8J86 - chains A and P of the 5 polymer chains in the assembly; structure by electron microscopy, 3.22 A resolution.

Chain A:
Molecule: DNA polymerase
From: Monkeypox virus
UniProt: Q5IXW8 (Q5IXW8_MONPV); residue numbers follow UniProt; this construct covers 1-1006
Sequence (1029 residues; row label = number of the first residue in the row; numbers below 1 keep their minus sign (Met-22 is residue -22)):
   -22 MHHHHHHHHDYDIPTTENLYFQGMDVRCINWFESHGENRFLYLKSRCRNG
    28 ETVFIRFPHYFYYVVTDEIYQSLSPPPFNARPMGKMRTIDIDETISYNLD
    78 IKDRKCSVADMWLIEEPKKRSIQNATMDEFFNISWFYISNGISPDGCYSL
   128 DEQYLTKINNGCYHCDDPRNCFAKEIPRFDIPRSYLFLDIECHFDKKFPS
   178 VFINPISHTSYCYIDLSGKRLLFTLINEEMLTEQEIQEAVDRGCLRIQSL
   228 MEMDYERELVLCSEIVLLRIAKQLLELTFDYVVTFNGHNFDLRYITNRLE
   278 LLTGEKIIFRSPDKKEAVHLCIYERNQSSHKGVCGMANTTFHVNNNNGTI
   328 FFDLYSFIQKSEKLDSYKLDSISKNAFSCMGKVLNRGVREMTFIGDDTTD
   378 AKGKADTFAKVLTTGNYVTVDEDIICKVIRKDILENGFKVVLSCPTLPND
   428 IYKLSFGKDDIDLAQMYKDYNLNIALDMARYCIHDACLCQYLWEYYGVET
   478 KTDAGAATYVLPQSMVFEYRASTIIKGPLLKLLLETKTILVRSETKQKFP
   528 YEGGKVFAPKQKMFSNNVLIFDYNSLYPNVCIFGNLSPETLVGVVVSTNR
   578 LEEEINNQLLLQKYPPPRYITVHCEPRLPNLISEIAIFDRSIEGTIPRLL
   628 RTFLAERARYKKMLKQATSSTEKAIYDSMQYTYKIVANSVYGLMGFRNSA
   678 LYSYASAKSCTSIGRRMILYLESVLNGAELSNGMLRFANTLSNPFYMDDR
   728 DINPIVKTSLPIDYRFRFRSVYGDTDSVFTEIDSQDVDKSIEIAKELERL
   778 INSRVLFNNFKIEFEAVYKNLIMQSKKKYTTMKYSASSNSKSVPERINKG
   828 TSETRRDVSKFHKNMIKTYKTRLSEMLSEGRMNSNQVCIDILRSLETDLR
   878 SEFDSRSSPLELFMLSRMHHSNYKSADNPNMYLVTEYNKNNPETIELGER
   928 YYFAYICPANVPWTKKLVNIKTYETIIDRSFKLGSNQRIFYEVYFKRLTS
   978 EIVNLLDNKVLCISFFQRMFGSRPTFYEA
Not modelled in the structure: -22 to -1, 309-314, 914-915, 933-936, 1005-1006
Sequence notes: initiating methionine (-22); expression tag (-21 to 0); engineered mutation Phe108 (Leu in Q5IXW8), Leu411 (Trp in Q5IXW8)
Ion coordination: Ca2+ site 1 near Asp166 (its only coordinating residue here); Ca2+ site 2: Tyr550, Asp753

Chain P:
Molecule: 24-nt DNA strand
Sequence (24 nucleotides; row label = number of the first residue in the row):
     2 AGCTGCTATGTGAGATTAAGTTAT
Not modelled in the structure: 2-11

How chain A and chain P interact:
Pairs across the interface - 18 pairs, chain A then chain P:
  Lys340(A) - DA24(P)  phosphate contact
  Asp751(A) - DT25(P)  sugar contact
  Thr752(A) - DT25(P)  hydrogen bond to the base
  Asp753(A) - DT25(P)  phosphate contact
  Lys826(A) - DA24(P)  sugar contact
  Lys826(A) - DT25(P)  sugar contact
  Gly827(A) - DA24(P)  sugar contact
  Asp834(A) - DT22(P)  phosphate contact
  Asp834(A) - DT23(P)  phosphate contact
  Leu892(A) - DT23(P)  phosphate contact
  Ser893(A) - DT23(P)  hydrogen bond to the phosphate
  His897(A) - DG21(P)  sugar contact
  Asn899(A) - DG21(P)  phosphate contact
  Lys901(A) - DA19(P)  hydrogen bond to the phosphate
  Lys901(A) - DA20(P)  salt bridge to the phosphate
  Asp904(A) - DG21(P)  sugar contact
  Asn905(A) - DG21(P)  sugar contact
  Arg1000(A) - DA14(P)  salt bridge to the phosphate
Other interface residues (no listed pair), chain A (18 interface residues in all): Thr831, Arg832, Arg894

Summary:
18 residues of chain A and 8 residues of chain P are in contact, with 3 hydrogen bonds and 2 salt bridges.
Among the polar pairs are Thr752(A)-DT25(P), Ser893(A)-DT23(P) and Lys901(A)-DA19(P). Tyr550(A) and Asp753(A)
form the Ca2+ site 2.
Here chain A is DNA polymerase (Monkeypox virus) and chain P is a 24-nt DNA strand. Entry 8J86 (Monkeypox
virus DNA replication holoenzyme F8, A22 and E4 complex in a DNA binding form) was determined by electron
microscopy together with 8J8F and 8J8G from the same study.
